PDB entry 6AWB | electron microscopy, 6.70 A resolution (low resolution: residue-level contacts below are approximate; hydrogen-bond / salt-bridge calls are withheld) | chains A and W of the 27 polymer chains in the assembly

Chain A:
Molecule: 16S rRNA
From: Escherichia coli
Sequence (1539 nucleotides; numbered 2 to 1540; the number before each row is that of its first residue):
     2 AAUUGAAGAGUUUGAUCAUGGCUCAGAUUGAACGCUGGCGGCAGGCCUAA
    52 CACAUGCAAGUCGAACGGUAACAGGAAGAAGCUUGCUUCUUUGCUGACGA
   102 GUGGCGGACGGGUGAGUAAUGUCUGGGAAACUGCCUGAUGGAGGGGGAUA
   152 ACUACUGGAAACGGUAGCUAAUACCGCAUAACGUCGCAAGACCAAAGAGG
   202 GGGACCUUCGGGCCUCUUGCCAUCGGAUGUGCCCAGAUGGGAUUAGCUAG
   252 UAGGUGGGGUAACGGCUCACCUAGGCGACGAUCCCUAGCUGGUCUGAGAG
   302 GAUGACCAGCCACACUGGAACUGAGACACGGUCCAGACUCCUACGGGAGG
   352 CAGCAGUGGGGAAUAUUGCACAAUGGGCGCAAGCCUGAUGCAGCCAUGCC
   402 GCGUGUAUGAAGAAGGCCUUCGGGUUGUAAAGUACUUUCAGCGGGGAGGA
   452 AGGGAGUAAAGUUAAUACCUUUGCUCAUUGACGUUACCCGCAGAAGAAGC
   502 ACCGGCUAACUCCGUGCCAGCAGCCGCGGUAAUACGGAGGGUGCAAGCGU
   552 UAAUCGGAAUUACUGGGCGUAAAGCGCACGCAGGCGGUUUGUUAAGUCAG
   602 AUGUGAAAUCCCCGGGCUCAACCUGGGAACUGCAUCUGAUACUGGCAAGC
   652 UUGAGUCUCGUAGAGGGGGGUAGAAUUCCAGGUGUAGCGGUGAAAUGCGU
   702 AGAGAUCUGGAGGAAUACCGGUGGCGAAGGCGGCCCCCUGGACGAAGACU
   752 GACGCUCAGGUGCGAAAGCGUGGGGAGCAAACAGGAUUAGAUACCCUGGU
   802 AGUCCACGCCGUAAACGAUGUCGACUUGGAGGUUGUGCCCUUGAGGCGUG
   852 GCUUCCGGAGCUAACGCGUUAAGUCGACCGCCUGGGGAGUACGGCCGCAA
   902 GGUUAAAACUCAAAUGAAUUGACGGGGGCCCGCACAAGCGGUGGAGCAUG
   952 UGGUUUAAUUCGAUGCAACGCGAAGAACCUUACCUGGUCUUGACAUCCAC
  1002 GGAAGUUUUCAGAGAUGAGAAUGUGCCUUCGGGAACCGUGAGACAGGUGC
  1052 UGCAUGGCUGUCGUCAGCUCGUGUUGUGAAAUGUUGGGUUAAGUCCCGCA
  1102 ACGAGCGCAACCCUUAUCCUUUGUUGCCAGCGGUCCGGCCGGGAACUCAA
  1152 AGGAGACUGCCAGUGAUAAACUGGAGGAAGGUGGGGAUGACGUCAAGUCA
  1202 UCAUGGCCCUUACGACCAGGGCUACACACGUGCUACAAUGGCGCAUACAA
  1252 AGAGAAGCGACCUCGCGAGAGCAAGCGGACCUCAUAAAGUGCGUCGUAGU
  1302 CCGGAUUGGAGUCUGCAACUCGACUCCAUGAAGUCGGAAUCGCUAGUAAU
  1352 CGUGGAUCAGAAUGCCACGGUGAAUACGUUCCCGGGCCUUGUACACACCG
  1402 CCCGUCACACCAUGGGAGUGGGUUGCAAAAGAAGUAGGUAGCUUAACCUU
  1452 CGGGAGGGCGCUUACCACUUUGUGAUUCAUGACUGGGGUGAAGUCGUAAC
  1502 AAGGUAACCGUAGGGGAACCUGCGGUUGGAUCACCUCCU
Disordered / not traced: 1400-1495

Chain W:
Name: 30S ribosomal protein S20
From: Escherichia coli
UniProtKB: B7MAE3 (RS20_ECO45); residues 2-86 here correspond to UniProt positions 3-87 (UniProt number = residue number + 1)
Sequence (85 residues; row label = number of the first residue in the row):
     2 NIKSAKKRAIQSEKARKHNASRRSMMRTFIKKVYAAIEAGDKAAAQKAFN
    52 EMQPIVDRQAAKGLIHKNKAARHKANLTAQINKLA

How chain A and chain W interact:
Contacting residue pairs - 75 pairs, chain A then chain W:
  A60(A) with Lys4(W)
  G61(A) with Ile3(W); Lys4(W); Ser5(W)
  G104(A) with Lys8(W); Ile11(W)
  G105(A) with Lys8(W); Gln12(W)
  C106(A) with Ser5(W); Arg9(W)
  G107(A) with Lys4(W); Ala6(W); Arg9(W)
  G108(A) with Lys4(W); Ala6(W)
  A131(A) with Asn69(W)
  C132(A) with His67(W); Asn69(W)
  U133(A) with His67(W)
  C175(A) with Lys15(W)
  C176(A) with His19(W); Arg23(W)
  G177(A) with His19(W); Arg23(W); Arg59(W)
  A182(A) with Ala62(W)
  G184(A) with Asp58(W)
  U185(A) with Gln54(W); Asp58(W); Lys75(W)
  C186(A) with Phe50(W); Gln54(W); Lys68(W); Ala72(W); Lys75(W)
  G187(A) with Phe50(W); Lys75(W); Thr79(W); Asn83(W)
  C188(A) with Asn83(W); Ala86(W)
  A189(A) with Gln47(W); Thr79(W); Ile82(W); Asn83(W)
  A190(A) with Gln47(W); Phe50(W); Asn51(W)
  G191(A) with Asn51(W); Gln54(W)
  A192(A) with Pro55(W); Asp58(W)
  C193(A) with Pro55(W); Asp58(W)
  C194(A) with Arg59(W); Ala62(W); Lys63(W)
  A195(A) with Arg59(W)
  A223(A) with Ala61(W); Ala62(W); Lys63(W); Gly64(W)
  U224(A) with Ala61(W); Gly64(W)
  A263(A) with Asn69(W); Arg73(W)
  C264(A) with Arg73(W)
  C322(A) with Ser13(W); Arg17(W)
  U323(A) with Ser13(W); Arg17(W)
  G324(A) with Ala16(W)
  G331(A) with Lys4(W)
  G332(A) with Asn2(W); Lys4(W)
Also at the interface, not in a pair above, chain A (40 interface residues in all): U62, C225, G226, G260, A262
Also at the interface, not in a pair above, chain W (41 interface residues in all): Glu14, Arg24, Lys70, Ala71, Ala76

Overview:
Chain A and chain W form an interface of 40 and 41 residues respectively.
Here chain A is 16S rRNA and chain W is 30S ribosomal protein S20, both from Escherichia coli. Entry 6AWB
(Structure of 30S ribosomal subunit and RNA polymerase complex in non-rotated state) was determined by
electron microscopy together with 6AWC and 6AWD from the same study.
